2DXB - chains B and E of the 12 polymer chains in the assembly; structure by X-ray diffraction, 2.25 A resolution.

Chain B (and E):
Molecule: Thiocyanate hydrolase subunit beta
From: Thiobacillus thioparus
Notes: EC 3.5.5.8; chain E of this document is another copy of the same molecule, construct and numbering; everything in this record applies to it too
UniProtKB: O66186 (SCNB_THITI); residues 1-157 here correspond to UniProt positions 0-156 (UniProt number = residue number - 1)
Sequence (157 residues; numbered 1 to 157; the number before each row is that of its first residue):
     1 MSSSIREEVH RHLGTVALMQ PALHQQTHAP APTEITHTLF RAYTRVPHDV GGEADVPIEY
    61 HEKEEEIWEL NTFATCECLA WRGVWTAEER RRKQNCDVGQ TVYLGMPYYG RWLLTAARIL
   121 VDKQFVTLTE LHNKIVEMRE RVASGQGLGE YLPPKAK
Not modelled in the structure: 1-2, 155-157 (chain E: 1-3, 155-157)

Interface between chain B and chain E:
Residue-residue contacts (47):
  Glu-8(B) / His-37(E)  salt bridge
  Glu-8(B) / Arg-41(E)  salt bridge
  Arg-11(B) / Thr-38(E)
  His-12(B) / Arg-41(E)
  His-12(B) / Ala-42(E)
  His-12(B) / Arg-45(E)
  Leu-13(B) / Gly-51(E)
  Leu-13(B) / Gly-52(E)
  Thr-15(B) / Thr-38(E)
  Thr-15(B) / Ala-42(E)
  Val-16(B) / Arg-45(E)
  Val-16(B) / Glu-53(E)
  Met-19(B) / Ala-42(E)  hydrophobic
  Met-19(B) / Tyr-43(E)  hydrophobic
  Met-19(B) / Gln-100(E)
  Gln-20(B) / Leu-104(E)
  Pro-21(B) / Gln-100(E)
  Pro-21(B) / Thr-101(E)
  Pro-21(B) / Leu-104(E)
  His-24(B) / His-24(E)  hydrogen bond
  Gln-26(B) / Gln-26(E)
  His-37(B) / Glu-8(E)  salt bridge
  Thr-38(B) / Arg-11(E)
  Thr-38(B) / Thr-15(E)
  Arg-41(B) / Glu-8(E)  salt bridge
  Arg-41(B) / His-12(E)
  Ala-42(B) / His-12(E)
  Ala-42(B) / Thr-15(E)
  Ala-42(B) / Met-19(E)  hydrophobic
  Tyr-43(B) / Met-19(E)
  Arg-45(B) / His-12(E)
  Arg-45(B) / Val-16(E)
  Gly-51(B) / Leu-13(E)
  Gly-52(B) / Leu-13(E)
  Glu-53(B) / Val-16(E)
  Ala-54(B) / Val-56(E)  hydrophobic
  Asp-55(B) / Val-56(E)
  Asp-55(B) / Pro-57(E)
  Val-56(B) / Ala-54(E)  hydrophobic
  Val-56(B) / Asp-55(E)
  Val-56(B) / Val-56(E)  hydrophobic
  Pro-57(B) / Asp-55(E)
  Gln-100(B) / Met-19(E)
  Gln-100(B) / Pro-21(E)
  Thr-101(B) / Pro-21(E)
  Leu-104(B) / Gln-20(E)
  Leu-104(B) / Pro-21(E)
Other interface residues (no listed pair), chain B (28 interface residues in all): Leu-39
Other interface residues (no listed pair), chain E (28 interface residues in all): Leu-39

Summary:
The chain B/chain E interface involves 28 residues from each chain, with 1 hydrogen bond and 4 salt bridges.
Polar contacts include Glu-8(B)/His-37(E), Glu-8(B)/Arg-41(E) and His-24(B)/His-24(E).
Chain B and chain E are both Thiocyanate hydrolase subunit beta (Thiobacillus thioparus); the structure,
Recombinant thiocyanate hydrolase comprising partially-modified cobalt centers, was determined by X-ray
diffraction, deposited together with 2ZZD and 2DXC.
